PDB entry 7PHA | electron microscopy, 8.50 A resolution (very low resolution: no residue pairs are listed; an interface is given only as per-side residue counts) | chains H and 5 of the 55 polymer chains in the assembly

[Chain H]
Protein: 30S ribosomal protein S9
From: Mycoplasma pneumoniae M129
UniProtKB: P75179 (RS9_MYCPN); numbering as in UniProt (aligned over 1-132)
Sequence (132 residues; numbered 1 to 132; the number before each row is that of its first residue):
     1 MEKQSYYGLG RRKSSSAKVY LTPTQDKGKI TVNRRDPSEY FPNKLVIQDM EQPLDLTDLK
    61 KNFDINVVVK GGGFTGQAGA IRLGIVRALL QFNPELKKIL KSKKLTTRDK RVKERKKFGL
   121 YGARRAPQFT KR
Not modelled in the structure: 1-3, 132

[Chain 5]
Molecule: 16S ribosomal RNA
From: Mycoplasma pneumoniae M129
Sequence (1520 nucleotides; numbered 1 to 1520; the number before each row is that of its first residue):
     1 UUUUUCUGAG AGUUUGAUCC UGGCUCAGGA UUAACGCUGG CGGCAUGCCU AAUACAUGCA
    61 AGUCGAUCGA AAGUAGUAAU ACUUUAGAGG CGAACGGGUG AGUAACACGU AUCCAAUCUA
   121 CCUUAUAAUG GGGGAUAACU AGUUGAAAGA CUAGCUAAUA CCGCAUAAGA ACUUUGGUUC
   181 GCAUGAAUCA AAGUUGAAAG GACCUGCAAG GGUUCGUUAU UUGAUGAGGG UGCGCCAUAU
   241 CAGCUAGUUG GUGGGGUAAC GGCCUACCAA GGCAAUGACG UGUAGCUAUG CUGAGAAGUA
   301 GAAUAGCCAC AAUGGGACUG AGACACGGCC CAUACUCCUA CGGGAGGCAG CAGUAGGGAA
   361 UUUUUCACAA UGAGCGAAAG CUUGAUGGAG CAAUGCCGCG UGAACGAUGA AGGUCUUUAA
   421 GAUUGUAAAG UUCUUUUAUU UGGGAAGAAU GACUUUAGCA GGUAAUGGCU AGAGUUUGAC
   481 UGUACCAUUU UGAAUAAGUG ACGACUAACU AUGUGCCAGC AGUCGCGGUA AUACAUAGGU
   541 CGCAAGCGUU AUCCGGAUUU AUUGGGCGUA AAGCAAGCGC AGGCGGAUUG AAAAGUCUGG
   601 UGUUAAAGGC AGCUGCUUAA CAGUUGUAUG CAUUGGAAAC UAUUAAUCUA GAGUGUGGUA
   661 GGGAGUUUUG GAAUUUCAUG UGGAGCGGUG AAAUGCGUAG AUAUAUGAAG GAACACCAGU
   721 GGCGAAGGCG AAAACUUAGG CCAUUACUGA CGCUUAGGCU UGAAAGUGUG GGGAGCAAAU
   781 AGGAUUAGAU ACCCUAGUAG UCCACACCGU AAACGAUAGA UACUAGCUGU CGGGGCGAUC
   841 CCCUCGGUAG UGAAGUUAAC ACAUUAAGUA UCUCGCCUGG GUAGUACAUU CGCAAGAAUG
   901 AAACUCAAAC GGAAUUGACG GGGACCCGCA CAAGUGGUGG AGCAUGUUGC UUAAUUCGAC
   961 GGUACACGAA AAACCUUACC UAGACUUGAC AUCCUUGGCA AAGUUAUGGA AACAUAAUGG
  1021 AGGUUAACCG AGUGACAGGU GGUGCAUGGU UGUCGUCAGC UCGUGUCGUG AGAUGUUGGG
  1081 UUAAGUCCCG CAACGAGCGC AACCCUUAUC GUUAGUUACA UUGUCUAGCG AGACUGCUAA
  1141 UGCAAAUUGG AGGAAGGAAG GGAUGACGUC AAAUCAUCAU GCCCCUUAUG UCUAGGGCUG
  1201 CAAACGUGCU ACAAUGGCCA AUACAAACAG UCGCCAGCUU GUAAAAGUGA GCAAAUCUGU
  1261 AAAGUUGGUC UCAGUUCGGA UUGAGGGCUG CAAUUCGUCC UCAUGAAGUC GGAAUCACUA
  1321 GUAAUCGCGA AUCAGCUAUG UCGCGGUGAA UACGUUCUCG GGUCUUGUAC ACACCGCCCG
  1381 UCAAACUAUG AAAGCUGGUA AUAUUUAAAA ACGUGUUGCU AACCAUUAGG AAGCGCAUGU
  1441 CAAGGAUAGC ACCGGUGAUU GGAGUUAAGU CGUAACAAGG UACCCCUACG AGAACGUGGG
  1501 GGUGGAUCAC CUCCUUUCUA
Not modelled in the structure: 1-4, 181-184, 1020-1027, 1510-1520

[Chain H / chain 5 interface]
At this resolution (8 A) residue pairs are not listed: 57 residues of chain H and 51 of chain 5 lie at the interface.

[Overview]
The interface between chain H and chain 5 involves 57 residues on one side and 51 on the other.
Here chain H is 30S ribosomal protein S9 and chain 5 is 16S ribosomal RNA, both from Mycoplasma pneumoniae
M129. Entry 7PHA (70S ribosome with EF-Tu-tRNA and P-site tRNA in chloramphenicol-treated Mycoplasma
pneumoniae cells) was determined by electron microscopy together with 7OOC, 7OOD, 7P6Z, 7PAH, 7PAI, 7PAJ and
23 further entries from the same study.
